PDB entry 1AID | X-ray diffraction, 2.20 A resolution | chains A and B

== Chain A (and B) ==
Protein: Human immunodeficiency virus protease
Source organism: Human immunodeficiency virus 1
Notes: EC 3.4.23.16; chain B of this document is another copy of the same molecule, construct and numbering; everything in this record applies to it too
UniProt: P03369 (POL_HV1A2); residues 1-99 here correspond to UniProt positions 57-155 (UniProt number = residue number + 56)
Chain sequence (99 residues; row label = number of the first residue in the row):
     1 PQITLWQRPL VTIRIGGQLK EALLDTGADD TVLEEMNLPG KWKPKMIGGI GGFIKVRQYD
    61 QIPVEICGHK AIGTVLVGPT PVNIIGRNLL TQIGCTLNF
Residues lining bound ligands: THK (4-(4-chloro-phenyl)-1-{3-[2-(4-fluoro-phenyl)-[1,3]dithiolan-2-yl]-propyl}-piperidin-4-ol): Ala28, Asp30, Val32, Ile47, Gly48, Ile50, Ile54, Val56, Pro79, Thr80, Pro81, Ile84

== How chain A and chain B interact ==
Pairs across the interface (87):
  Pro1(A) with Leu97(B); Asn98(B); Phe99(B), hydrogen bond (backbone-backbone)
  Gln2(A) with Thr96(B); Leu97(B); Asn98(B)
  Ile3(A) with Thr96(B); Leu97(B), hydrogen bond (backbone-backbone); Phe99(B), hydrophobic
  Leu5(A) with Thr26(B); Arg87(B), hydrogen bond (backbone-side chain); Leu90(B), hydrophobic; Thr91(B); Cys95(B)
  Trp6(A) with Arg87(B), hydrogen bond (backbone-side chain); Thr91(B)
  Gln7(A) with Arg87(B)
  Arg8(A) with Gly27(B), hydrogen bond (side chain-backbone); Asp29(B), salt bridge; Arg87(B)
  Pro9(A) with Thr26(B); Arg87(B); Leu97(B), hydrophobic
  Leu23(A) with Gly27(B)
  Leu24(A) with Thr26(B), hydrogen bond (backbone-side chain); Leu97(B), hydrophobic
  Asp25(A) with Asp25(B); Thr26(B); Gly27(B), hydrogen bond (side chain-backbone)
  Thr26(A) with Leu5(B); Pro9(B); Leu24(B), hydrogen bond (side chain-backbone); Asp25(B); Thr26(B), hydrogen bond (side chain-backbone); Leu97(B)
  Gly27(A) with Leu23(B); Asp25(B), hydrogen bond (backbone-side chain)
  Asp29(A) with Arg8(B), salt bridge
  Gly48(A) with Ile50(B)
  Gly49(A) with Ile50(B)
  Ile50(A) with Ile50(B); Gly52(B); Ile54(B), hydrophobic
  Gly51(A) with Ile50(B), hydrogen bond (backbone-backbone)
  Gly52(A) with Ile50(B)
  Ile54(A) with Ile50(B), hydrophobic
  Cys67(A) with Phe99(B), hydrophobic
  His69(A) with Phe99(B), hydrogen bond (side chain-backbone)
  Arg87(A) with Leu5(B), hydrogen bond (side chain-backbone); Trp6(B), hydrogen bond (side chain-backbone); Gln7(B); Arg8(B); Pro9(B)
  Leu90(A) with Leu5(B), hydrophobic
  Thr91(A) with Leu5(B); Trp6(B)
  Ile93(A) with Phe99(B)
  Gly94(A) with Asn98(B)
  Cys95(A) with Leu5(B); Leu97(B), hydrophobic; Asn98(B); Phe99(B), hydrophobic
  Thr96(A) with Gln2(B), hydrogen bond; Ile3(B); Thr4(B); Thr96(B); Leu97(B); Asn98(B), hydrogen bond (backbone-backbone)
  Leu97(A) with Pro1(B); Gln2(B); Ile3(B), hydrogen bond (backbone-backbone); Thr26(B); Thr96(B); Leu97(B), hydrophobic
  Asn98(A) with Pro1(B); Gln2(B), hydrogen bond; Gly94(B); Cys95(B); Thr96(B), hydrogen bond (backbone-backbone); Asn98(B)
  Phe99(A) with Pro1(B), hydrogen bond (backbone-backbone); Ile3(B), hydrophobic; Cys67(B), hydrophobic; His69(B), hydrogen bond (backbone-side chain); Ile93(B); Gly94(B); Cys95(B), hydrophobic
Interface residues without a listed pair, chain A (36 interface residues in all): Thr4, Phe53, Ile66, Gln92
Interface residues without a listed pair, chain B (35 interface residues in all): Gly49, Gly51, Phe53, Ile66, Gln92

== Summary ==
36 residues of chain A face 35 of chain B across their interface; the contacts include 21 hydrogen bonds and 2
salt bridges. Among the polar pairs are Arg8(A)-Asp29(B), Leu5(A)-Arg87(B) and Trp6(A)-Arg87(B). Ligands of
chain A: compound THK.
Chain A and chain B are both Human immunodeficiency virus protease (Human immunodeficiency virus 1); the
structure, Structure of a non-peptide inhibitor complexed with HIV-1 protease: developing A cycle of
structure-based drug design, was determined by X-ray diffraction, deposited together with 2AID.
